PDB entry 6PZK | electron microscopy, 3.20 A resolution | chains A and C of the 5 polymer chains in the assembly

# Chain A
Protein: RNA-directed RNA polymerase L
Source organism: Human respiratory syncytial virus A2
Notes: EC 2.7.7.48, 2.1.1.56, 2.7.7.-, 2.7.7.88
UniProtKB: P28887 (L_HRSVA); numbering as in UniProt (aligned over 1-2165)
Sequence (2201 residues; row label = number of the first residue in the row; numbers below 1 keep their minus sign (Met-35 is residue -35)):
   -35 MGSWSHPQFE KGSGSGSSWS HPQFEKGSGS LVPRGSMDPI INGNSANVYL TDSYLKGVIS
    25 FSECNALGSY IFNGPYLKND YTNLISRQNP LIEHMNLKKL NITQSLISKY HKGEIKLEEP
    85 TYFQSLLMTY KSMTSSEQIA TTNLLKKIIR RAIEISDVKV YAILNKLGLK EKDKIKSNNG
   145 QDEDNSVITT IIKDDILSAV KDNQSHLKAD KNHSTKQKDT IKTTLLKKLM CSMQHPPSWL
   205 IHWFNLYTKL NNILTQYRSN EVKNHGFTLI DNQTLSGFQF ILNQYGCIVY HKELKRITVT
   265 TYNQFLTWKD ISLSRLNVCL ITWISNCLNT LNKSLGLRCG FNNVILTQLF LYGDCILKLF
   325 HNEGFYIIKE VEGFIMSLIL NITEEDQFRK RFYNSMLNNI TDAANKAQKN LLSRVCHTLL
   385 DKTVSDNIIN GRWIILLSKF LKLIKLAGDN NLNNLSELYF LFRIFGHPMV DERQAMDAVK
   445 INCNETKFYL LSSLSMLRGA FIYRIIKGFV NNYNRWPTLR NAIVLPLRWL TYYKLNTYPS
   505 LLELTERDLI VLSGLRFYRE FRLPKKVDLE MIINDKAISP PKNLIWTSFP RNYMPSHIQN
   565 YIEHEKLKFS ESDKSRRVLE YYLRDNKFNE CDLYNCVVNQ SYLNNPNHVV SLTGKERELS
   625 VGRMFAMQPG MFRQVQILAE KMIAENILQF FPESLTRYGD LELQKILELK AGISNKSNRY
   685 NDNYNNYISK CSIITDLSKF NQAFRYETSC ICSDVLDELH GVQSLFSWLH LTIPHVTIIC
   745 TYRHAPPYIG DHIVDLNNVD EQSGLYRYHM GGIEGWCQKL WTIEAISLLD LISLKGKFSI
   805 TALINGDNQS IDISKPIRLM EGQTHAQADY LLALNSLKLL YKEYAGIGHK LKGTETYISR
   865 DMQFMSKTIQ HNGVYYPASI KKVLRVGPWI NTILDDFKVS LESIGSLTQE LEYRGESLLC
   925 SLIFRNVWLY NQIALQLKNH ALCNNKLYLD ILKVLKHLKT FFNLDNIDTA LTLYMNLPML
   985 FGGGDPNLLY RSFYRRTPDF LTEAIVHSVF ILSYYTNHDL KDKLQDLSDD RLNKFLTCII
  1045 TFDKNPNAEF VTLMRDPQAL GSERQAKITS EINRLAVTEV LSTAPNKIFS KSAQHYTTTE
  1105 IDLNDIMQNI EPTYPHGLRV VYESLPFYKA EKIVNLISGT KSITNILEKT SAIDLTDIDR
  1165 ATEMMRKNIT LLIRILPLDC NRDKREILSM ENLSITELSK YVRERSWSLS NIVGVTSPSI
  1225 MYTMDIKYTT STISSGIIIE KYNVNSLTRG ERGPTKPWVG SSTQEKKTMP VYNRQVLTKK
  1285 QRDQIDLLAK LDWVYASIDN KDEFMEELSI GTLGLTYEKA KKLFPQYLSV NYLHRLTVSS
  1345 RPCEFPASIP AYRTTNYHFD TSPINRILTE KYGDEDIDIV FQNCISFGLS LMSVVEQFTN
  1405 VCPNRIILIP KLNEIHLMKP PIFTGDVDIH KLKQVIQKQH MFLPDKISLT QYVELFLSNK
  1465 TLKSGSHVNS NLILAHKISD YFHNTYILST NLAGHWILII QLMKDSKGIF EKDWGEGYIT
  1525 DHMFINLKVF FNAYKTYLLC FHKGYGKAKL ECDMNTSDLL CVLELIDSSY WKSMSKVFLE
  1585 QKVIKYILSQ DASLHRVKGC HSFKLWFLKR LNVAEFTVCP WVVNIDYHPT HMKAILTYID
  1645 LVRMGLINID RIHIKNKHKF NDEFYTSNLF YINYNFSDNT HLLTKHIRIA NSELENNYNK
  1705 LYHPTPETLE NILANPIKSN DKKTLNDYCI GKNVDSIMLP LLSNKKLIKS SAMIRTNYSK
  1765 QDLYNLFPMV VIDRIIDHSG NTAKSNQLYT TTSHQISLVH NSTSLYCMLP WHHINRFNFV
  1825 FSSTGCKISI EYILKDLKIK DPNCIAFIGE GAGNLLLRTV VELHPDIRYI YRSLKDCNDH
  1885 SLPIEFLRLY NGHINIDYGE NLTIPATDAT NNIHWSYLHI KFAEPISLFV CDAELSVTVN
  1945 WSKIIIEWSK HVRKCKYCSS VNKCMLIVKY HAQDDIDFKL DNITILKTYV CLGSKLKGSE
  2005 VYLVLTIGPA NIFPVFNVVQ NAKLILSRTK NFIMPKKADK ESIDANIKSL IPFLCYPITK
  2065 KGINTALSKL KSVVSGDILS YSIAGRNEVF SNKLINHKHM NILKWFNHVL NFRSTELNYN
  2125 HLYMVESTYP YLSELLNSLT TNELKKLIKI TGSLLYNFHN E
Not modelled in the structure: -35 to 10, 134-183, 619-626, 659-689, 1461-2165
Construct notes: initiating methionine (-35); expression tag (-34 to 0)
Curated features (UniProtKB/Swiss-Prot):
  - active site: His1338 (Nucleophile), Lys1831 (For mRNA (nucleoside-2'-O-)-methyltransferase activity), Asp1936 (For mRNA (nucleoside-2'-O-)-methyltransferase activity), Lys1973 (For mRNA (nucleoside-2'-O-)-methyltransferase activity), Glu2004 (For mRNA (nucleoside-2'-O-)-methyltransferase activity)
  - binding site (Mg(2+)): Asp700, Asp811
  - binding site (substrate): Gly1853 to Gly1857
  - natural variant: Cys319 (C319Y: In strain: Cold-passage attenuated), His1690 (H1690Y: In strain: Cold-passage attenuated)
  - mutagenesis: Asp811 (D811A: Complete loss of RNA synthesis), Asn812 (N812A: Complete loss of RNA synthesis), Pro1261 (P1261A: Inhibition of RNA synthesis), Trp1262 (W1262A: Inhibition of RNA synthesis), Pro1274 (P1274A: No effect on RNA synthesis), Tyr1276 (Y1276A: No effect on RNA synthesis), Arg1820 (R1820A: Complete loss of methyltransferase activity), Gly1855 (G1855S: Complete loss of methyltransferase activity), Asp1936 (D1936A: About 90% loss of methyltransferase activity), Glu1938 (E1938A: Complete loss of methyltransferase activity), Ser1998 (S1998A: Complete loss of methyltransferase activity), Glu2004 (E2004A: Complete loss of methyltransferase activity)
From the paper describing this entry:
  - catalytic residues: Asp700, Gly810 to Asn812, His1338, Arg1339 (citing earlier work)
  - contacts within the chain: Leu701-Phe704 (hydrophobic contact), Phe704-Phe708 (hydrophobic contact), Phe704-Trp785 (hydrophobic contact), Phe704-Ala789, Trp1262-Ser1390 (hydrogen bond), Glu1269-Thr1341 (hydrogen bond), Glu1269-Lys1294 (hydrogen bond), Glu1269-Trp1297 (hydrogen bond), Lys1305-Tyr1321 (hydrogen bond), Trp1297-Tyr1331 (pi stacking), Trp1297-Tyr1336 (pi stacking)
  - conformationally variable residues (loop rearrangement): Thr1267 to Thr1282
  - mutagenesis - Y1321E, Y1321N: decreased growth (citing earlier work)
  - mutagenesis - G1264A: decreased catalytic activity (citing earlier work)

# Chain C
Protein: Phosphoprotein
Source organism: Human respiratory syncytial virus A2
UniProtKB: P03421 (PHOSP_HRSVA); residue numbers follow UniProt; this construct covers 1-241
Sequence (256 residues; numbered 1 to 256; the number before each row is that of its first residue):
     1 MEKFAPEFHG EDANNRATKF LESIKGKFTS PKDPKKKDSI ISVNSIDIEV TKESPITSNS
    61 TIINPTNETD DTAGNKPNYQ RKPLVSFKED PTPSDNPFSK LYKETIETFD NNEEESSYSY
   121 EEINDQTNDN ITARLDRIDE KLSEILGMLH TLVVASAGPT SARDGIRDAM IGLREEMIEK
   181 IRTEALMTND RLEAMARLRN EESEKMAKDT SDEVSLNPTS EKLNNLLEGN DSDNDLSLED
   241 FKGENKYFQG HHHHHH
Not modelled in the structure: 1-129, 187-256
Construct notes: expression tag (242-256)
Curated features (UniProtKB/Swiss-Prot):
  - region: Met1 to Ser30 (Binding to monomeric RNA-free nucleoprotein), Ser39 to Thr57 (Important for viral particle assembly), Arg81 to Phe87 (Binding to host phosphatase PP1), Asp90 to Asp110 (Binding to protein M2-1), Leu216 to Ser232 (Binding to RNA-directed RNA polymerase L), Ser232 to Phe241 (Binding to the N-RNA complex)
  - site: Thr108 (Interaction with protein M2-1)
  - modified residue: Thr108 (Phosphothreonine), Ser116 (Phosphoserine), Ser117 (Phosphoserine), Ser119 (Phosphoserine), Ser232 (Phosphoserine), Ser237 (Phosphoserine)
  - mutagenesis: Phe87 (F87A: Almost complete loss of viral transcription. Complete loss of interaction with host phosphatase PP1), Phe98 (F98A: Complete loss of interaction with protein M2-1. Almost complete loss of viral transcription and loss of localization of protein M2-1 in inclusion bodies), Leu101 (L101A: Complete loss of interaction with protein M2-1. Almost complete loss of viral transcription and loss of localization of protein M2-1 in inclusion bodies), Tyr102 (Y102A: Complete loss of interaction with protein M2-1. Almost complete loss of viral transcription and loss of localization of protein M2-1 in inclusion bodies), Thr105 (T105A/D: Complete loss of interaction with protein M2-1. Almost complete loss of viral transcription and loss of localization of protein M2-1 in inclusion bodies), Ile106 (I106A: Complete loss of interaction with protein M2-1. Almost complete loss of viral transcription and loss of localization of protein M2-1 in inclusion bodies), Thr108 (T108D: Loss of interaction with protein M2-1 and loss of localization of protein M2-1 in inclusion bodies), Phe109 (F109A: Complete loss of interaction with protein M2-1. Almost complete loss of viral transcription and loss of localization of protein M2-1 in inclusion bodies), Ser116 to Ser119 (60% loss of transcription inhibition by M2-2), Gly172 (G172S: Almost complete loss of interaction with the nucleoprotein), Glu176 (E176G: Complete loss of interaction with the nucleoprotein), Asp233 (D233A: Complete loss of interaction with the N-RNA complex; when associated with A-239), 4 further mutagenesis entries in UniProt

# Interface between chain A and chain C
Contacting residue pairs (68; chain A residue first):
  Leu455(A) - Met148(C)
  Leu455(A) - Leu152(C)  hydrophobic
  Ser456(A) - Met148(C)
  Leu458(A) - Thr151(C)
  Ser459(A) - Met148(C)  hydrogen bond
  Ser459(A) - Thr151(C)
  Arg462(A) - His150(C)  hydrogen bond
  Val488(A) - Ser143(C)
  Val488(A) - Leu146(C)  hydrophobic
  Pro490(A) - Asp139(C)
  Pro490(A) - Ser143(C)
  Leu491(A) - Asp139(C)
  Arg492(A) - Glu140(C)  salt bridge
  Arg511(A) - Glu140(C)  salt bridge
  Arg511(A) - Glu144(C)
  Ile514(A) - Glu144(C)
  Ile514(A) - Gly147(C)
  Ile514(A) - Met148(C)  hydrophobic
  Val515(A) - Ser143(C)
  Ser517(A) - Gly147(C)  hydrogen bond (side chain-backbone)
  Ser517(A) - His150(C)
  Ser517(A) - Thr151(C)  hydrogen bond
  Gly518(A) - Gly147(C)
  Arg520(A) - His150(C)
  Arg523(A) - Glu175(C)
  Arg523(A) - Glu176(C)  salt bridge
  Arg523(A) - Glu179(C)  salt bridge
  Leu527(A) - Glu176(C)
  Lys529(A) - Glu179(C)  salt bridge
  Tyr598(A) - Glu176(C)
  Asn599(A) - Lys180(C)  hydrogen bond
  Val602(A) - Glu176(C)
  Val602(A) - Met177(C)
  Gln604(A) - Asp168(C)  hydrogen bond
  Tyr710(A) - Val154(C)  hydrogen bond (side chain-backbone)
  Tyr710(A) - Ala155(C)
  Tyr710(A) - Ala157(C)  hydrogen bond (side chain-backbone)
  Tyr710(A) - Gly158(C)
  Tyr710(A) - Pro159(C)
  Tyr710(A) - Arg167(C)  hydrogen bond
  Glu711(A) - Ala155(C)
  Cys714(A) - Val154(C)
  Cys714(A) - Arg167(C)  hydrogen bond
  Ile715(A) - Val154(C)  hydrophobic
  Asp718(A) - Val154(C)
  Asp718(A) - Arg167(C)  salt bridge
  Asp718(A) - Arg174(C)  salt bridge
  Asp721(A) - Arg167(C)  salt bridge
  Asp721(A) - Arg174(C)
  Glu722(A) - Arg174(C)  salt bridge
  His724(A) - Glu176(C)
  Gly725(A) - Arg174(C)
  Gly725(A) - Glu175(C)  hydrogen bond (backbone-backbone)
  Gly725(A) - Glu176(C)  hydrogen bond (backbone-backbone)
  Val726(A) - Arg174(C)
  Gln727(A) - Asp168(C)  hydrogen bond
  Gln727(A) - Leu173(C)
  Gln727(A) - Arg174(C)  hydrogen bond (side chain-backbone)
  Gln727(A) - Met177(C)  hydrogen bond
  Ser731(A) - Arg167(C)
  His734(A) - Pro159(C)
  Leu735(A) - Ala157(C)
  Leu735(A) - Gly158(C)
  Leu735(A) - Pro159(C)
  Leu735(A) - Ala162(C)  hydrophobic
  Leu735(A) - Arg167(C)
  His739(A) - Pro159(C)  hydrogen bond (side chain-backbone)
  His739(A) - Arg163(C)
Also at the interface, not in a pair above, chain A (45 interface residues in all): Leu489, Tyr522, Arg526, Asn603, Leu607, Asn608, Ser728, Pro738
Also at the interface, not in a pair above, chain C (29 interface residues in all): Asp136, Ile171, Gly172
From the paper, about this interface:
  - pairs named by the authors: Arg523(A)-Glu176(C) (salt bridge), Lys529(A)-Glu179(C) (salt bridge), Glu722(A)-Arg174(C) (salt bridge)
  - interface residues, chain A: Lys529(A), Asp718(A), Glu722(A)
  - interface residues, chain C: Arg174(C), Glu176(C), Glu179(C)

# Overview
Chain A and chain C form an interface of 45 and 29 residues respectively; the contacts include 16 hydrogen
bonds and 9 salt bridges. Polar pairs include Arg492(A)-Glu140(C), Arg511(A)-Glu140(C) and
Arg523(A)-Glu176(C). The authors report salt bridges between Arg523(A) and Glu176(C), Lys529(A) and Glu179(C)
and Glu722(A) and Arg174(C). From the paper: catalytic residues Asp700(A), Gly810(A) and His1338(A) among
others; Y1321E and Y1321N of chain A reduce growth.
Here chain A is RNA-directed RNA polymerase L and chain C is Phosphoprotein, both from Human respiratory
syncytial virus A2. Entry 6PZK (Cryo-EM Structure of the Respiratory Syncytial Virus Polymerase (L) Protein
Bound by the Tetrameric Phosphoprotein (P)) was determined by electron microscopy.
